7LLL - chains P and R of the 6 polymer chains in the assembly; structure by electron microscopy, 3.70 A resolution.

# Chain P
Name: Exendin-4
From: Heloderma suspectum
UniProtKB: P26349 (EXE4_HELSU); residues 1-39 here correspond to UniProt positions 48-86 (UniProt number = residue number + 47)
Amino-acid sequence (39 residues; each row starts with the number of its first residue):
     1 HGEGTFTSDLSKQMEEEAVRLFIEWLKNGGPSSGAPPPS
Disordered / not traced: 29-39
Curated features (UniProtKB/Swiss-Prot):
  - modified residue: Ser39 (Serine amide)

# Chain R
Name: Glucagon-like peptide 1 receptor
From: Homo sapiens
UniProtKB: P43220 (GLP1R_HUMAN); residues 24-463 here = UniProt positions 24-463
Amino-acid sequence (491 residues; numbered -8 to 482; the number before each row is that of its first residue; numbers below 1 keep their minus sign (Met-8 is residue -8)):
    -8 MKTIIALSYIFCLVFADYKDDDDLEVLFQGPARPQGATVSLWETVQKWRE
    42 YRRQCQRSLTEDPPPATDLFCNRTFDEYACWPDGEPGSFVNVSCPWYLPW
    92 ASSVPQGHVYRFCTAEGLWLQKDNSSLPWRDLSECEESKRGERSSPEEQL
   142 LFLYIIYTVGYALSFSALVIASAILLGFRHLHCTRNYIHLNLFASFILRA
   192 LSVFIKDAALKWMYSTAAQQHQWDGLLSYQDSLSCRLVFLLMQYCVAANY
   242 YWLLVEGVYLYTLLAFSVFSEQWIFRLYVSIGWGVPLLFVVPWGIVKYLY
   292 EDEGCWTRNSNMNYWLIIRLPILFAIGVNFLIFVRVICIVVSKLKANLMC
   342 KTDIKCRLAKSTLTLIPLLGTHEVIFAFVMDEHARGTLRFIKLFTELSFT
   392 SFQGLMVAILYCFVNNEVQLEFRKSWERWRLEHLHIQRDSSMKPLKCPTS
   442 SLSSGATAGSSMYTATCQASCSPAGLEVLFQGPHHHHHHHH
Disordered / not traced: -8 to 28, 127-137, 207-213, 339-343, 373-376, 422-482
Construct notes: expression tag (-8 to 23, 464-482); conflict Phe260 (Leu in P43220)
Disulfide bonds: Cys46-Cys71, Cys62-Cys104, Cys85-Cys126, Cys226-Cys296
From the paper describing this entry:
  - mutagenesis - Y152A, R190A (>30-fold): decreased binding to GLP-1
  - mutagenesis - R190A, K197A: decreased binding to exendin-P5
  - mutagenesis - R190A: unchanged binding to oxyntomodulin

# Chain P / chain R interface
Pairs across the interface - 22 pairs, chain P then chain R:
  His1(P) - Val237(R)
  Glu3(P) - Tyr148(R)
  Glu3(P) - Tyr152(R)  hydrogen bond
  Glu3(P) - Arg190(R)  salt bridge
  Gly4(P) - Trp306(R)
  Phe6(P) - Leu141(R)  hydrophobic
  Phe6(P) - Leu144(R)  hydrophobic
  Thr7(P) - Lys197(R)
  Thr7(P) - Met233(R)
  Ser8(P) - Thr298(R)  hydrogen bond (side chain-backbone)
  Ser11(P) - Tyr205(R)
  Ser11(P) - Thr298(R)  hydrogen bond
  Ser11(P) - Arg299(R)
  Met14(P) - Tyr205(R)
  Glu15(P) - Leu32(R)
  Glu15(P) - Tyr205(R)  hydrogen bond
  Glu16(P) - Val30(R)
  Phe22(P) - Trp214(R)  hydrophobic
  Ile23(P) - Leu89(R)  hydrophobic
  Trp25(P) - Trp214(R)  hydrophobic
  Leu26(P) - Glu68(R)
  Leu26(P) - Tyr69(R)  hydrophobic
Also at the interface, not in a pair above, chain P (17 interface residues in all): Gly2, Thr5, Leu10
Also at the interface, not in a pair above, chain R (30 interface residues in all): Thr29, Trp39, Leu201, Met204, Gln221, Gln234, Tyr241, Asn300, Lys383, Leu384, Glu387, Leu388
The authors on this interface:
  - residue pairs: Tyr152(R)-Glu3(P), Arg190(R)-Glu3(P)
  - interface residues, chain R: Tyr241(R) (from molecular simulation)

# In short
17 residues of chain P and 30 residues of chain R are in contact, with 4 hydrogen bonds and 1 salt bridge.
Polar pairs include Glu3(P)-Arg190(R), Glu3(P)-Tyr152(R) and Ser8(P)-Thr298(R). The authors report contacts
between Tyr152(R) and Glu3(P) and Arg190(R) and Glu3(P). The paper reports that Y152A and R190A of chain R
reduce binding to GLP-1; the interface residue Tyr241(R).
Chain P is Exendin-4 (Heloderma suspectum) and chain R is Glucagon-like peptide 1 receptor (Homo sapiens); the
structure, Exendin-4-bound Glucagon-Like Peptide-1 (GLP-1) Receptor in complex with Gs protein, was determined
by electron microscopy together with 7LLY from the same study.
